7X3W - chains G and I of the 11 polymer chains in the assembly; structure by electron microscopy, 3.10 A resolution.

# Chain G
Protein: Histone H2A
Source organism: Xenopus laevis
Reference sequence: Q6AZJ8 (Q6AZJ8_XENLA); residues 0-129 here correspond to UniProt positions 1-130 (UniProt number = residue number + 1)
Sequence (130 residues; each row starts with the number of its first residue; numbering starts at 0):
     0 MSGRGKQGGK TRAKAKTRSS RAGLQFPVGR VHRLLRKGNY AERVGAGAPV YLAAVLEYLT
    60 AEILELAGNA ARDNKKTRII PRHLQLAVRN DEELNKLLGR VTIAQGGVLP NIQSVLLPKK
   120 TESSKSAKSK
Disordered / not traced: 0-11, 119-129

# Chain I
Molecule: 147-nt DNA strand
Sequence (147 nucleotides; each row starts with the number of its first residue):
     1 CTGGAGAATC CCGGTGCCGA GGCCGCTCAA TTGGTCGTAG ACAGCTCTAG CACCGCTTAA
    61 ACGCACGTAC GCGCTGTCCC CCGCGTTTTA ACCGCCAAGG GGATTACTCC CTAGTCTCCA
   121 GGCACGTGTC AGATATATAC ATCCTGA
Disordered / not traced: 1

# Chain G / chain I interface
Contacting residue pairs - 11 pairs, chain G then chain I:
  Ala12(G) with DT32(I), phosphate contact; DG33(I), phosphate contact
  Lys13(G) with DT32(I), phosphate contact
  Lys15(G) with DT32(I), hydrogen bond to the phosphate
  Arg17(G) with DT31(I), salt bridge to the phosphate
  Arg20(G) with DT32(I), salt bridge to the phosphate
  Gly28(G) with DT31(I), phosphate contact
  Arg29(G) with DA30(I), phosphate contact
  Arg32(G) with DA30(I), salt bridge to the phosphate
  Arg42(G) with DA39(I), hydrogen bond to the sugar
  Arg77(G) with DA20(I), sugar contact
Other interface residues (no listed pair), chain G (12 interface residues in all): Ala14, Thr16
Other interface residues (no listed pair), chain I (8 interface residues in all): DA29, DG37

# Overview
The interface between chain G and chain I involves 12 residues on one side and 8 on the other, with 2 hydrogen
bonds and 3 salt bridges. Among the polar pairs are Arg42(G)-DA39(I), Lys15(G)-DT32(I) and Arg17(G)-DT31(I).
Here chain G is Histone H2A (Xenopus laevis) and chain I is a 147-nt DNA strand. Entry 7X3W (Cryo-EM structure
of ISW1-N1 nucleosome) was determined by electron microscopy together with 7X3T, 7X3V and 7X3X from the same
study.
